Entry 8RUD (X-ray diffraction, 2.10 A resolution); this record covers chains A and B.

== Chain A (and B) ==
Name: L-asparaginase II protein
From: Rhizobium etli
Notes: chain B of this document is another copy of the same molecule, construct and numbering; everything in this record applies to it too
UniProtKB: Q2K0Z2 (Q2K0Z2_RHIEC); residue numbers follow UniProt; this construct covers 1-367
Amino-acid sequence (373 residues; numbered -5 to 367; the number before each row is that of its first residue; numbers below 1 keep their minus sign (Gly-5 is residue -5)):
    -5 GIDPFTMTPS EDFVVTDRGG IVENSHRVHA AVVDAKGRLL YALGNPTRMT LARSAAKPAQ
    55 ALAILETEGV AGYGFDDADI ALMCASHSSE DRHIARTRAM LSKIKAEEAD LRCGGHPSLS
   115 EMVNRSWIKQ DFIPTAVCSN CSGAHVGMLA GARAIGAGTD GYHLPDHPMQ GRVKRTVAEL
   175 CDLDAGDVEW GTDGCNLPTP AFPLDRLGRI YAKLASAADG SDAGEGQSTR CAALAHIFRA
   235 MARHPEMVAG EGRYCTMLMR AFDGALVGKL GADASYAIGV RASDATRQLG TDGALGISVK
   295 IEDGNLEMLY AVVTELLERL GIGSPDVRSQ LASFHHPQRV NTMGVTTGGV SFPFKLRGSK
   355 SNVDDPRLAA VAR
Disordered / not traced: -5 to 3, 354-367 (chain B: -5 to 3, 353-367)
Construct notes: expression tag (-5 to 0); engineered mutation Ala138 (Lys in Q2K0Z2)
From the paper describing this entry:
  - mutagenesis - K138A (Kd 26 uM): decreased binding to zinc ion
  - mutagenesis - K138A (40-fold): decreased catalytic activity on L-asparagine
  - contacts within the chain: Lys51-Cys135 (hydrogen bond), Ser48-Lys51 (hydrogen bond), Cys135-Cys189 (water-mediated contact)
  - conformationally variable residues (side-chain flip): Lys51
  - mutagenesis - Y156A, C249A: abolished expression
  - catalytic residues: Ser48 (proposed by the authors, not directly observed)

== Interface between chain A and chain B ==
Residue-residue contacts (90):
  Arg12(A) - Leu45(B)
  Arg12(A) - Arg47(B)
  Arg12(A) - Thr186(B)  hydrogen bond (side chain-backbone)
  Arg12(A) - Asp187(B)
  Arg12(A) - Gly188(B)
  Arg12(A) - Thr193(B)
  Ile15(A) - Leu45(B)  hydrophobic
  Ile15(A) - Glu183(B)
  Ile15(A) - Trp184(B)
  Ile15(A) - Gly185(B)
  Ile15(A) - Ala195(B)  hydrophobic
  Val16(A) - Leu45(B)
  Glu17(A) - Arg42(B)  hydrogen bond (backbone-side chain)
  Glu17(A) - Leu45(B)
  Glu17(A) - Arg47(B)  salt bridge
  Glu17(A) - Asp267(B)
  Glu17(A) - Lys294(B)  hydrogen bond (backbone-side chain)
  Asn18(A) - Asp267(B)  hydrogen bond
  Asn18(A) - Lys294(B)  hydrogen bond
  Asn18(A) - Glu296(B)
  Asn18(A) - Asp297(B)
  Asn18(A) - Gly298(B)
  Ser19(A) - Glu296(B)  hydrogen bond
  Ser19(A) - Asp297(B)
  His20(A) - Asp297(B)
  Arg21(A) - Arg21(B)
  Arg42(A) - Glu17(B)  hydrogen bond (side chain-backbone)
  Leu45(A) - Arg12(B)
  Leu45(A) - Ile15(B)  hydrophobic
  Leu45(A) - Val16(B)
  Leu45(A) - Glu17(B)
  Arg47(A) - Arg12(B)
  Arg47(A) - Glu17(B)  salt bridge
  Arg106(A) - Met337(B)
  Cys107(A) - Met337(B)
  Gly108(A) - Thr336(B)  hydrogen bond (backbone-side chain)
  Gly108(A) - Met337(B)
  Gly109(A) - Thr336(B)
  His110(A) - Thr336(B)
  Arg119(A) - Ile122(B)
  Ile122(A) - Arg119(B)
  Ile122(A) - Ile122(B)  hydrophobic
  Ile122(A) - Lys123(B)
  Lys123(A) - Ile122(B)
  Lys123(A) - Lys123(B)
  Lys123(A) - Asp125(B)  salt bridge
  Asp125(A) - Lys123(B)  salt bridge
  Glu183(A) - Ile15(B)
  Trp184(A) - Ile15(B)
  Gly185(A) - Ile15(B)
  Thr186(A) - Arg12(B)  hydrogen bond (backbone-side chain)
  Thr186(A) - Asn335(B)
  Thr186(A) - Thr341(B)
  Asp187(A) - Arg12(B)
  Asp187(A) - Asn335(B)  hydrogen bond (backbone-side chain)
  Gly188(A) - Arg12(B)
  Gly188(A) - Asn335(B)
  Gly188(A) - Thr336(B)  hydrogen bond (backbone-side chain)
  Cys189(A) - Thr336(B)
  Asn190(A) - Asn335(B)  hydrogen bond
  Asn190(A) - Met337(B)
  Asn190(A) - Val339(B)
  Ala195(A) - Ile15(B)  hydrophobic
  Asp267(A) - Glu17(B)
  Asp267(A) - Asn18(B)  hydrogen bond
  Lys294(A) - Glu17(B)  hydrogen bond (side chain-backbone)
  Lys294(A) - Asn18(B)  hydrogen bond
  Glu296(A) - Asn18(B)
  Glu296(A) - Ser19(B)  hydrogen bond
  Asp297(A) - Asn18(B)
  Asp297(A) - Ser19(B)
  Asp297(A) - His20(B)
  Asp297(A) - Asp297(B)
  Gly298(A) - Asn18(B)
  Asn335(A) - Thr186(B)
  Asn335(A) - Asp187(B)  hydrogen bond (side chain-backbone)
  Asn335(A) - Gly188(B)
  Asn335(A) - Asn190(B)  hydrogen bond
  Thr336(A) - Gly108(B)  hydrogen bond (side chain-backbone)
  Thr336(A) - Gly109(B)
  Thr336(A) - His110(B)
  Thr336(A) - Gly188(B)  hydrogen bond (side chain-backbone)
  Thr336(A) - Cys189(B)
  Met337(A) - Arg106(B)
  Met337(A) - Cys107(B)
  Met337(A) - Gly108(B)
  Met337(A) - Asn190(B)
  Val339(A) - Asn190(B)
  Thr341(A) - Thr186(B)
  Thr341(A) - Asp187(B)
Interface residues without a listed pair, chain A (41 interface residues in all): Thr193, Ala266
Interface residues without a listed pair, chain B (41 interface residues in all): Ala266

== Overview ==
The chain A/chain B interface involves 41 residues from each chain; the contacts include 20 hydrogen bonds and
4 salt bridges. Among the polar pairs are Glu17(A)-Arg47(B), Lys123(A)-Asp125(B) and Arg12(A)-Thr186(B). From
the paper: the catalytic residue Ser48(A); Y156A and C249A of chain A abolish expression.
Chain A and chain B are both L-asparaginase II protein (Rhizobium etli); the structure, Crystal structure of
Rhizobium etli L-asparaginase ReAV K138A mutant, was determined by X-ray diffraction together with 8RUA, 8RUE,
8RUF and 8RUG from the same study.
